Entry 5KT2 (X-ray diffraction, 2.49 A resolution); this record covers chains T and A of the 3 polymer chains in the assembly.

Chain T:
Molecule: 10-nt DNA strand
Sequence (10 nucleotides; numbered 838 to 847; the number before each row is that of its first residue):
   838 CTGGGGTCCT

Chain A:
Molecule: DNA polymerase iota
Organism: Homo sapiens
Notes: EC 2.7.7.7
UniProtKB: Q9UNA4 (POLI_HUMAN); residue numbers follow UniProt; this construct covers 26-445
Amino-acid sequence (420 residues; row label = number of the first residue in the row):
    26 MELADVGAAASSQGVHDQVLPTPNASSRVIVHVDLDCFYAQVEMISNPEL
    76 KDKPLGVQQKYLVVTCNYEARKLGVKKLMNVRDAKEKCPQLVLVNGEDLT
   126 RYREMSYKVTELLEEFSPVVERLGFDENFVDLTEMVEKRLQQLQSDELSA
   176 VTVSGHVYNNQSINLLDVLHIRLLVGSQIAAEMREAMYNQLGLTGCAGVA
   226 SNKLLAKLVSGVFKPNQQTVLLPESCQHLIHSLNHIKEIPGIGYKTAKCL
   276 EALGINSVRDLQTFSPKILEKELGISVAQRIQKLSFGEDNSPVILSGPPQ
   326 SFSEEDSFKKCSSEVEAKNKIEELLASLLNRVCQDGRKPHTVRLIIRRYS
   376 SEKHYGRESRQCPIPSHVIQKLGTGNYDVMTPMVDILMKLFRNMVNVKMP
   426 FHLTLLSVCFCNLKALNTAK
Not modelled in the structure: 26-50, 376-380, 399-401, 440-445
Ion coordination: Mg2+ site 1: Asp59, Asp151, Glu152 (together with 0KX) (shared with 1 residue of chain P); Mg2+ site 2: Asp59, Leu60, Asp151 (together with 0KX); Mg2+ site 3: Lys262, Ile264, Ile267 (shared with 1 residue of chain P)
Residues lining bound ligands: 0KX (2'-deoxy-5'-O-[(R)-hydroxy{[(R)-hydroxy(phosphonooxy)phosphoryl]amino}phosphoryl]cytidine): Asp59, Leu60, Asp61, Cys62, Phe63, Tyr64, Gln84, Val89, Thr90, Tyr93, Arg96, Lys102, Leu103, Asp151, Lys239
Swiss-Prot annotation at these positions:
  - active site: Glu152 (Proton acceptor)
  - binding site (Mg(2+)): Asp59, Leu60, Asp151
  - binding site (Mn(2+)): Asp59, Leu60, Asp151
  - binding site (a 2'-deoxyribonucleoside 5'-triphosphate): Tyr64, Arg96
  - natural variant: Arg96 (R96G: Large decrease in catalytic activity efficiency which is partially rescued by the presence of Mn(2+) instead Mg(2+))
What the authors report for this chain:
  - Mg2+ coordination: Asp59
  - conformationally variable residues (side-chain flip): Asp59, Glu152
  - binding site for 0KX: Tyr93, Arg96
  - contacts within the chain: Tyr93-Arg96 (cation-pi contact)
  - mutagenesis - R96G (53-fold): decreased catalytic activity on Mg2+
  - mutagenesis - R96G (9-fold): decreased catalytic activity on Mn2+
  - mutagenesis - R96G: decreased binding to Mg2+
  - mutagenesis - R96G: unchanged binding to Mn2+

How chain T and chain A interact:
Residue-residue contacts (28; chain T residue first):
  DC838(T) - Tyr86(A)  base contact
  DC838(T) - Asn105(A)  base contact
  DC838(T) - Val106(A)  base contact
  DC838(T) - Arg107(A)  base contact
  DT839(T) - Asn105(A)  hydrogen bond to the phosphate
  DG840(T) - Gln84(A)  base contact
  DG840(T) - Lys85(A)  phosphate contact
  DG840(T) - Tyr86(A)  hydrogen bond to the phosphate
  DG840(T) - Leu87(A)  base contact
  DG840(T) - Val89(A)  base contact
  DG841(T) - Gln84(A)  sugar contact
  DG841(T) - Lys85(A)  salt bridge to the phosphate
  DG841(T) - Glu122(A)  phosphate contact
  DG841(T) - Leu124(A)  phosphate contact
  DG841(T) - Glu330(A)  base contact
  DG841(T) - Ser332(A)  hydrogen bond to the phosphate
  DG842(T) - Leu124(A)  phosphate contact
  DG842(T) - Ser328(A)  sugar contact
  DG842(T) - Glu329(A)  phosphate contact
  DG842(T) - Glu330(A)  hydrogen bond to the phosphate
  DG843(T) - Ser326(A)  sugar contact
  DG843(T) - Phe327(A)  phosphate contact
  DG843(T) - Ser328(A)  hydrogen bond to the phosphate
  DG843(T) - Arg356(A)  salt bridge to the phosphate
  DT844(T) - Pro324(A)  phosphate contact
  DT844(T) - Gln325(A)  hydrogen bond to the phosphate
  DT844(T) - Ser326(A)  hydrogen bond to the phosphate
  DC845(T) - Gln325(A)  phosphate contact
Also at the interface, not in a pair above, chain T (9 interface residues in all): DT847
Also at the interface, not in a pair above, chain A (24 interface residues in all): Tyr64, Arg128, Gly149, Phe150, Ser301

Overview:
9 residues of chain T face 24 of chain A across their interface; the contacts include 7 hydrogen bonds and 2
salt bridges. Among the polar pairs are DT839(T)-Asn105(A), DG840(T)-Tyr86(A) and DG841(T)-Ser332(A). The
paper reports a binding site for 0KX at Tyr93(A) and Arg96(A); R96G of chain A reduces catalytic activity on
Mg2+.
Here chain T is a 10-nt DNA strand and chain A is DNA polymerase iota (Homo sapiens). Entry 5KT2 (Teranry
complex of human DNA polymerase iota(26-445) inserting dCMPNPP opposite template G in the presence of ...) was
determined by X-ray diffraction together with 5KT3, 5KT4, 5KT5, 5KT6 and 5KT7 from the same study.
